6BF9 - chains B and F of the 6 polymer chains in the assembly; structure by electron microscopy, 7.20 A resolution (low resolution: residue-level contacts below are approximate; hydrogen-bond / salt-bridge calls are withheld).

Chain B:
Name: Insulin-degrading enzyme
Source organism: Homo sapiens
Notes: EC 3.4.24.56
Reference sequence: P14735 (IDE_HUMAN); numbering as in UniProt (aligned over 46-1011)
Amino-acid sequence (966 residues; row label = number of the first residue in the row):
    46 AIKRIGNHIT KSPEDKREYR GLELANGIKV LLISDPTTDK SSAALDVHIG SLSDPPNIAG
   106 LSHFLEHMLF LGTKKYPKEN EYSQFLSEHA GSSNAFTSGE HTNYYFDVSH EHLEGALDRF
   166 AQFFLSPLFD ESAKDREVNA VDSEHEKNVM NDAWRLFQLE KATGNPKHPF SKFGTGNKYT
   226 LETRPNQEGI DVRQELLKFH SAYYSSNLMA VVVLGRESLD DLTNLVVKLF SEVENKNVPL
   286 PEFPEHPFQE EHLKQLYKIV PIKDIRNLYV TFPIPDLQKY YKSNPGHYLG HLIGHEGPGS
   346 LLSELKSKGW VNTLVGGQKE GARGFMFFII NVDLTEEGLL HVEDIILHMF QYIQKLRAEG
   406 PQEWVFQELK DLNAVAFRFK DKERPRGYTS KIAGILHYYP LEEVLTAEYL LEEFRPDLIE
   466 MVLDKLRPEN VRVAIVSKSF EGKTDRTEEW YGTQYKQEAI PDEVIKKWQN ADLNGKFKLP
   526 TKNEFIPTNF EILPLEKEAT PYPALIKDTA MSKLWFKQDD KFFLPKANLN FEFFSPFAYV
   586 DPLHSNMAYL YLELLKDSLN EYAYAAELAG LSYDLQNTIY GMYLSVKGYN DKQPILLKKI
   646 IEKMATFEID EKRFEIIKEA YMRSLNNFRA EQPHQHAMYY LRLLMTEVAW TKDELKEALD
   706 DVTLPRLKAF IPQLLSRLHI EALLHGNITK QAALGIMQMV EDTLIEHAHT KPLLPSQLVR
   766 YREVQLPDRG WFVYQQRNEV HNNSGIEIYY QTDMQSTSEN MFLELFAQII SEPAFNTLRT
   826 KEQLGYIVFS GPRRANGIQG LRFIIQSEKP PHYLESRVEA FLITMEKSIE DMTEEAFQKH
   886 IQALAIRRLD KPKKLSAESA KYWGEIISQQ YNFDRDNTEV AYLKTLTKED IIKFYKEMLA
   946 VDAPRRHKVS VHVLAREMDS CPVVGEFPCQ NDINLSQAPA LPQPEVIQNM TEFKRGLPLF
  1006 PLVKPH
Unresolved in the structure: 963-988
Differences from the reference sequence: conflict Leu110 (Cys in P14735), Ser171 (Cys in P14735), Ala178 (Cys in P14735), Val257 (Cys in P14735), Leu414 (Cys in P14735), Asn573 (Cys in P14735), Ser590 (Cys in P14735), Ser789 (Cys in P14735), Ala812 (Cys in P14735), Ala819 (Cys in P14735), Ser904 (Cys in P14735)
UniProt features mapped onto this chain:
  - motif: Glu853 to Tyr858 (SlyX motif)
  - active site: Glu111 (Proton acceptor)
  - binding site (Zn(2+)): His108, His112, Glu189
  - binding site (substrate): His336 to Gly342, Leu359 to Gln363
  - binding site (ATP): Arg429, Asp895 to Ser901
  - modified residue (N6-succinyllysine): Lys192, Lys697
  - mutagenesis: Glu111 (E111Q: Loss of catalytic activity), Ser132 (S132C: Increases catalytic rate towards INS and amyloid; when associated with C-817), Asn184 (N184C: Increases catalytic rate towards INS and amyloid; when associated with C-828), Pro286 (P286G: Reduced enzyme activity), Gly366 to Gly369 (Reduced enzyme activity), Asp426 (D426C: Increases catalytic rate towards INS and amyloid; when associated with C-899), Tyr496 (Y496A: Strongly reduced enzyme activity), Phe530 (F530A: Strongly increased enzyme activity), Arg767 (R767A: Decreases dimerization. No effect on degradation of ANP. Retains the ability to degrade an aberrant form of ANP, when in the presence of both ANP and the aberrant ANP), Glu817 (E817C: Increases catalytic rate towards INS and amyloid; when associated with C-132), Gln828 (Q828C: Increases catalytic rate towards INS and amyloid; when associated with C-184), Tyr831 (Y831F: No effect on catalytic activity), 1 further mutagenesis entry in UniProt
What the authors report for this chain:
  - mutagenesis - F530A: increased catalytic activity (citing earlier work)

Chain F:
Name: Fab H11-E light chain
Source organism: Mus musculus
Reference sequence: P0DOX7 (IGK_HUMAN); residues 110-212 here correspond to UniProt positions 109-211 (UniProt number = residue number - 1)
Amino-acid sequence (211 residues; each row starts with the number of its first residue):
     2 DIQMTQSPSS LSASVGDRVT ITCRASQSVS SAVAWYQQKP GKAPKLLIYS ASSLYSGVPS
    62 RFSGSRSGTD YTLTISSLQP EDFATYYCQQ SYFNPITFGQ GTKVEIKRTV AAPSVFIFPP
   122 SDEQLKSGTA SVVCLLNNFY PREAKVQWKV DNALQSGNSQ ESVTEQDSKD STYSLSSTLT
   182 LSKADYEKHK VYACEVTHQG LSSPVTKSFN R
Unresolved in the structure: 32
Disulfides: Cys24-Cys89, Cys135-Cys195

Chain B / chain F interface:
Pairs across the interface (4):
  Asp389(B) with Phe94(F)
  Leu392(B) with Phe94(F)
  Lys512(B) with Ser92(F); Phe94(F)
Other interface residues (no listed pair), chain B (7 interface residues in all): Glu388, Val509, Trp513, Leu518
Other interface residues (no listed pair), chain F (5 interface residues in all): Ser29, Val30, Tyr93

In short:
The interface between chain B and chain F involves 7 residues on one side and 5 on the other. Curated
annotation (UniProt) lists active-site residue Glu111(B), 3 Zn2+-binding residues, 12 substrate-binding
residues and 8 ATP-binding residues on chain B. The paper reports that F530A of chain B increases catalytic
activity.
Chain B is Insulin-degrading enzyme (Homo sapiens) and chain F is Fab H11-E light chain (Mus musculus); the
structure, Cryo-EM structure of human insulin degrading enzyme in complex with FAB H11-E heavy chain, FAB
H11-E ..., was determined by electron microscopy (same publication as 5WOB, 6B3Q, 6B70, 6B7Z, 6BF7 and 6BFC).
